Entry 3VNM (X-ray diffraction, 2.12 A resolution); this record covers chains B and D of the 4 polymer chains in the assembly.

# Chain B (and D)
Molecule: Xylose isomerase domain protein TIM barrel
Source organism: Clostridium cellulolyticum
Notes: chain D of this document is another copy of the same molecule, construct and numbering; everything in this record applies to it too
UniProt: B8I944 (B8I944_CLOCE); residue numbers follow UniProt; this construct covers 1-293
Amino-acid sequence (293 residues; each row starts with the number of its first residue):
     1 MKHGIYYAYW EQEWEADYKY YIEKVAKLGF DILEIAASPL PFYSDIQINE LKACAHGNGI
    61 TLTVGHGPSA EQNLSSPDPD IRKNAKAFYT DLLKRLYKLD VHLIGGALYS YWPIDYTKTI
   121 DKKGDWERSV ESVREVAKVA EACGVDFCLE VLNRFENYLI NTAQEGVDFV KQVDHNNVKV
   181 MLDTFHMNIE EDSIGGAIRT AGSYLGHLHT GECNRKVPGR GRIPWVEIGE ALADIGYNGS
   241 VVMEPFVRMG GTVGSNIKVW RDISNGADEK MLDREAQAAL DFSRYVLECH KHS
Disordered / not traced: 291-293
Metal / ion sites: Mn2+ site 1: Glu-150, Asp-183, His-209, Glu-244 (together with D-sorbose); Mn2+ site 2: Asp-192 (shared with His-290(D) of chain D); Mn2+ site 3: His-290 (shared with Asp-192(D) of chain D)
Small-molecule neighbours: D-sorbose (SDD): Tyr-6, Trp-14, His-66, Gly-67, Gly-105, Gly-106, Ala-107, Trp-112, Glu-150, Leu-152, Glu-156, Asp-183, His-186, His-209, Arg-215, Glu-244, Phe-246, Ile-257
UniProt features mapped onto this chain:
  - active site (Proton donor/acceptor): Glu-150, Glu-244
  - binding site (substrate): Tyr-6, Ala-107, Glu-156, Asp-183 to His-186, Arg-215
  - binding site (Mn(2+)): Glu-150, Asp-183, His-209, Glu-244
From the paper describing this entry:
  - binding site for D-sorbose: Glu-244

# Chain B / chain D interface
Pairs across the interface - 5 pairs, chain B then chain D:
  Asp-192(B) with Glu-230(D)
  Ser-193(B) with Glu-230(D)
  Arg-199(B) with Arg-199(D)
  Glu-230(B) with Asp-192(D); Ser-193(D)

# Summary
Chain B and chain D each contribute 4 residues to their interface. Bound to chain B: D-sorbose. Glu-150(B),
Asp-183(B), His-209(B) and Glu-244(B) form the Mn2+ site 1. UniProt lists active-site residues Glu-150(B) and
Glu-244(B), 8 substrate-binding residues and 4 Mn2+-binding residues on chain B. From the paper: a binding
site for D-sorbose at Glu-244(B).
Chain B and chain D are both Xylose isomerase domain protein TIM barrel (Clostridium cellulolyticum); the
structure, Crystal structures of D-Psicose 3-epimerase with D-sorbose from Clostridium cellulolyticum H10, was
determined by X-ray diffraction (same publication as 3VNI, 3VNJ, 3VNK and 3VNL).
